Entry 7NP7 (electron microscopy, 4.03 A resolution (low resolution: residue-level contacts below are approximate; hydrogen-bond / salt-bridge calls are withheld)); this record covers chains B3 and D3 of the 27 polymer chains in the assembly.

== Chain B3 ==
Name: ESX-5 secretion system ATPase EccB5
Source organism: Mycobacterium tuberculosis (strain ATCC 25618 / H37Rv)
Notes: EC 3.6.-.-
UniProtKB: P9WNQ9 (ECCB5_MYCTU); numbering as in UniProt (aligned over 1-506)
Sequence (506 residues; numbered 1 to 506; the number before each row is that of its first residue):
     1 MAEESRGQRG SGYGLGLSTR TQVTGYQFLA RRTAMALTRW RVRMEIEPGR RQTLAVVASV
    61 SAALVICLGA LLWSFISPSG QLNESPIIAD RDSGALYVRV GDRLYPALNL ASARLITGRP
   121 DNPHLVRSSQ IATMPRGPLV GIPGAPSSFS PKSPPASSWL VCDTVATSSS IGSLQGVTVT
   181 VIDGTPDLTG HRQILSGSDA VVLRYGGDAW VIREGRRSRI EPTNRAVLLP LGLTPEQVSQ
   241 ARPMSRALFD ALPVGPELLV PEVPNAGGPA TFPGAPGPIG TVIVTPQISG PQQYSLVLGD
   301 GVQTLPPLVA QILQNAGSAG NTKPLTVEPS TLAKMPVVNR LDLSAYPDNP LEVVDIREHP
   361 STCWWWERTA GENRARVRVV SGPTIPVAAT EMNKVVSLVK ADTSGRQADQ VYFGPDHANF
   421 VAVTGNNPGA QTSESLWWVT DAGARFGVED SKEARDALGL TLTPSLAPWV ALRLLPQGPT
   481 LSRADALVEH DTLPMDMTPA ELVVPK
Unresolved in the structure: 1-9, 168-174, 317-318, 425-432, 505-506
Disulfide bonds: C162-C363

== Chain D3 ==
Name: ESX-5 secretion system protein EccD5
Source organism: Mycobacterium tuberculosis (strain ATCC 25618 / H37Rv)
UniProtKB: P9WNP9 (ECCD5_MYCTU); residues 1-503 here = UniProt positions 1-503
Sequence (503 residues; numbered 1 to 503; the number before each row is that of its first residue):
     1 MTAVADAPQA DIEGVASPQA VVVGVMAGEG VQIGVLLDAN APVSVMTDPL LKVVNSRLRE
    61 LGEAPLEATG RGRWALCLVD GAPLRATQSL TEQDVYDGDR LWIRFIADTE RRSQVIEHIS
   121 TAVASDLSKR FARIDPIVAV QVGASMVATG VVLATGVLGW WRWHHNTWLT TIYTAVIGVL
   181 VLAVAMLLLM RAKTDADRRV ADIMLMSAIM PVTVAAAAAP PGPVGSPQAV LGFGVLTVAA
   241 ALALRFTGRR LGIYTTIVII GALTMLAALA RMVAATSAVT LLSSLLLICV VAYHAAPALS
   301 RRLAGIRLPV FPSATSRWVF EARPDLPTTV VVSGGSAPVL EGPSSVRDVL LQAERARSFL
   361 SGLLTGLGVM VVVCMTSLCD PHTGQRWLPL ILAGFTSGFL LLRGRSYVDR WQSITLAGTA
   421 VIIAAAVCVR YALELSSPLA VSIVAAILVL LPAAGMAAAA HVPHTIYSPL FRKFVEWIEY
   481 LCLMPIFPLA LWLMNVYAAI RYR
Unresolved in the structure: 1-18

== How chain B3 and chain D3 interact ==
Pairs across the interface - 35 pairs, chain B3 then chain D3:
  S11(B3) - V310(D3)
  Q22(B3) - S313(D3)
  Y26(B3) - L308(D3)
  Y26(B3) - F311(D3)
  L29(B3) - P309(D3)
  T33(B3) - L308(D3)
  L37(B3) - A356(D3)
  T38(B3) - S406(D3)
  T38(B3) - Y407(D3)
  T38(B3) - V408(D3)
  R39(B3) - S406(D3)
  W40(B3) - D409(D3)
  R51(B3) - E476(D3)
  R51(B3) - Y480(D3)
  Q52(B3) - H294(D3)
  Q52(B3) - R403(D3)
  Q52(B3) - E479(D3)
  V56(B3) - H294(D3)
  S59(B3) - L483(D3)
  S59(B3) - M484(D3)
  S59(B3) - F487(D3)
  V60(B3) - F487(D3)
  A63(B3) - L491(D3)
  I66(B3) - Y497(D3)
  A70(B3) - R501(D3)
  L71(B3) - I500(D3)
  W73(B3) - R501(D3)
  S74(B3) - I500(D3)
  S74(B3) - R501(D3)
  S74(B3) - R503(D3)
  F75(B3) - R503(D3)
  S77(B3) - R501(D3)
  G80(B3) - Y502(D3)
  Q81(B3) - Y502(D3)
  R127(B3) - Y502(D3)
Other interface residues (no listed pair), chain B3 (33 interface residues in all): G12, G25, A30, A34, A55, A62, C67, S79
Other interface residues (no listed pair), chain D3 (28 interface residues in all): P297, R301, R405, P488

== In short ==
33 residues of chain B3 and 28 residues of chain D3 are in contact.
Chain B3 is ESX-5 secretion system ATPase EccB5 and chain D3 is ESX-5 secretion system protein EccD5, both
from Mycobacterium tuberculosis (strain ATCC 25618 / H37Rv); the structure, Structure of an intact ESX-5 inner
membrane complex, Composite C1 model, was determined by electron microscopy together with 7NPR, 7NPU, 7NPV,
7NPS and 7NPT from the same study.
